Entry 7KMD (X-ray diffraction, 3.39 A resolution); this record covers chains G and H of the 6 polymer chains in the assembly.

Chain G:
Name: Envelope glycoprotein gp120
From: Human immunodeficiency virus 1
Reference sequence: Q202J8 (Q202J8_9HIV1); the construct lacks a stretch of the UniProt sequence and is renumbered around it, so the offset changes along the chain: 32-138 = UniProt 31-137; 152-185 = UniProt 154-187; 188-309 = UniProt 196-317; 312-321 = UniProt 318-327; 2 more segments
Chain sequence (480 residues; row label = number of the first residue in the row; note: 27 numbers in that range are skipped by the numbering (no residue carries them; nothing is unmodelled there); a row labelled like 138A-138P holds insertion residues (138A, then the next letters in order)):
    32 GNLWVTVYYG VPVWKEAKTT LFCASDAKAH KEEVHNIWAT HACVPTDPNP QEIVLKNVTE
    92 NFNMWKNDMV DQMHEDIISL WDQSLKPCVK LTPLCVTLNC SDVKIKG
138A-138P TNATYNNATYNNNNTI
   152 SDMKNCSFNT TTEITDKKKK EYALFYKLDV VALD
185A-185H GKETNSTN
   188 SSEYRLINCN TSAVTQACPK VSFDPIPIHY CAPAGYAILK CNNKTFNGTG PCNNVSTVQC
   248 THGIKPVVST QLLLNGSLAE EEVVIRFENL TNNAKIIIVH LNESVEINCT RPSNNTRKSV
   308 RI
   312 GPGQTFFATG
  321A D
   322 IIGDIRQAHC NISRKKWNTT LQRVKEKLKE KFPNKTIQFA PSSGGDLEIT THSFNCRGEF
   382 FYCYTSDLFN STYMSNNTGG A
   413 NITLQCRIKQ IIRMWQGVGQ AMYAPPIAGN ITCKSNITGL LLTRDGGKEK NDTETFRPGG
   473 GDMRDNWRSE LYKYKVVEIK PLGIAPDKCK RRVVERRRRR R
Disordered / not traced: 138A-138P, 185A-185H, 505-513
Cystine bridges: Cys54-Cys74, Cys119-Cys205, Cys126-Cys196, Cys131-Cys157, Cys218-Cys247, Cys228-Cys239, Cys296-Cys331, Cys377-Cys445, Cys384-Cys418
Glycans and other covalent adducts: glycan linked to Asn88, Asn262, Asn332, Asn448; N-acetylglucosamine (NAG) linked to Asn130, Asn156, Asn160, Asn197, Asn230, Asn234, Asn241, Asn276, Asn289, Asn295, Asn301, Asn391, Asn413, Asn442
Construct notes: conflict Cys501 (Ala498 in Q202J8); expression tag (509-513)

Chain H:
Name: 124 Heavy chain
From: Homo sapiens
Chain sequence (236 residues; each row starts with the number of its first residue; a row labelled like 82A-82C holds insertion residues (82A, then the next letters in order)):
     1 QVQLQESGPG LVRPSETLSV TCIVSGGSIS NYYWTWIRQS PGKGLEWIGY ISDRETTTYN
    61 PSLNSRAVIS RDTSKNQLSL QL
82A-82C RSV
    83 TTADTAIYFC ATARRGQR
100A-100R IYGVVSFGEFFYYYYMDV
   101 WGKGTAVTVS SASTKGPSVF PLAPSSKSTS GGTAALGCLV KDYFPEPVTV SWNSGALTSG
   161 VHTFPAVLQS SGLYSLSSVV TVPSSSLGTQ TYICNVNHKP SNTKVDKKVE PKSCD
Disordered / not traced: 1, 126-131, 212-215
Cystine bridges: Cys22-Cys92, Cys138-Cys194

How chain G and chain H interact:
Contacting residue pairs (8; chain G residue first):
  Asp325(G) - Tyr100B(H)
  Arg327(G) - Tyr100B(H)  hydrogen bond (side chain-backbone)
  Arg327(G) - Gly100C(H)
  Arg327(G) - Glu100I(H)  salt bridge
  Gln328(G) - Phe100G(H)
  His330(G) - Phe100G(H)
  Thr415(G) - Phe100G(H)
  Gln417(G) - Phe100G(H)
Also at the interface, not in a pair above, chain G (8 interface residues in all): Ile326, Leu416

Overview:
The interface between chain G and chain H involves 8 residues on one side and 4 on the other; the contacts
include 1 hydrogen bond and 1 salt bridge. Polar contacts include Arg327(G)-Glu100I(H) and
Arg327(G)-Tyr100B(H).
Chain G is Envelope glycoprotein gp120 (Human immunodeficiency virus 1) and chain H is 124 Heavy chain (Homo
sapiens); the structure, Crystal structure of a HIV-1 clade C isolate Du172.17 HR1.R4.664 Env trimer in
complex with human ..., was determined by X-ray diffraction (same publication as 7KKZ).
